PDB entry 9CM7 | electron microscopy, 3.29 A resolution | chains B and N of the 5 polymer chains in the assembly

Chain B:
Protein: Guanine nucleotide-binding protein G(I)/G(S)/G(T) subunit beta-1
Organism: Homo sapiens
Reference sequence: P62873 (GBB1_HUMAN); residues 2-340 here = UniProt positions 2-340
Sequence (376 residues; row label = number of the first residue in the row; numbers below 1 keep their minus sign (Met-9 is residue -9)):
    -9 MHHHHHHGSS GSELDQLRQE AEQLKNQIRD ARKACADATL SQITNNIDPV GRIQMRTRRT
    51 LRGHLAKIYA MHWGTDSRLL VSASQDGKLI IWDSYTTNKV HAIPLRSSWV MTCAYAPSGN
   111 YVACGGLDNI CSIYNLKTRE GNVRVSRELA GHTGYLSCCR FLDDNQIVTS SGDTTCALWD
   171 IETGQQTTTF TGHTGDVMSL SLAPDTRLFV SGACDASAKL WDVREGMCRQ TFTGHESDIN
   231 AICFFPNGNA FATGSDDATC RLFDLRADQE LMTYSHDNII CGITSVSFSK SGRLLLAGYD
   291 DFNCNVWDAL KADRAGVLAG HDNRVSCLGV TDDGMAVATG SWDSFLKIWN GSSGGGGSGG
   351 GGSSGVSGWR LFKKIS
Not modelled in the structure: -9 to 3, 344-366
Sequence notes: initiating methionine (-9); expression tag (-8 to 1, 341-366)
UniProt features mapped onto this chain:
  - modified residue: Ser2 (N-acetylserine), His266 (Phosphohistidine)
  - natural variant: Leu30 (L30F: In MRD42; uncertain significance), Arg52 (R52G: In MRD42), Gly64 (G64V: In MRD42), Asp76 (D76E: In MRD42; D76G: In MRD42), Gly77 (G77S: In MRD42), Lys78 (K78R: In MRD42), Ile80 (I80N: In MRD42; I80T: In MRD42), His91 (H91R: In MRD42; uncertain significance), Ala92 (A92T: In MRD42), Pro94 (P94S: In MRD42), Leu95 (L95P: In MRD42), Arg96 (R96L: In MRD42), 5 further natural variant entries in UniProt

Chain N:
Protein: scFv16
Organism: Mus musculus
Notes: antibody fragment or engineered binder
Sequence (266 residues; each row starts with the number of its first residue):
     2 VQLVESGGGL VQPGGSRKLS CSASGFAFSS FGMHWVRQAP EKGLEWVAYI SSGSGTIYYA
    62 DTVKGRFTIS RDDPKNTLFL QMTSLRSEDT AMYYCVRSIY YYGSSPFDFW GQGTTLTVSA
   122 GGGGSGGGGS GGGGSADIVM TQATSSVPVT PGESVSISCR SSKSLLHSNG NTYLYWFLQR
   182 PGQSPQLLIY RMSNLASGVP DRFSGSGSGT AFTLTISRLE AEDVGVYYCM QHLEYPLTFG
   242 AGTKLELLEE NLYFQGASHH HHHHHH
Not modelled in the structure: 120-136, 249-267
Disulfides: Cys22-Cys96, Cys160-Cys230

Interface between chain B and chain N:
Pairs across the interface (11):
  Asp66(B) - Tyr103(N)
  Arg68(B) - Tyr103(N)
  Leu69(B) - Tyr103(N)  hydrophobic
  Val90(B) - Tyr102(N)  hydrophobic
  His91(B) - Tyr102(N)
  Arg129(B) - Arg98(N)  hydrogen bond (backbone-side chain)
  Glu130(B) - Gly26(N)
  Glu130(B) - Phe27(N)
  Glu130(B) - Ala28(N)  hydrogen bond (backbone-backbone)
  Glu130(B) - Phe32(N)
  Gly131(B) - Phe32(N)
Interface residues without a listed pair, chain B (10 interface residues in all): Asp83, Asn132
Interface residues without a listed pair, chain N (9 interface residues in all): Val2, Ile100

In short:
Chain B and chain N form an interface of 10 and 9 residues respectively, with 2 hydrogen bonds. Polar pairs
include Arg129(B)-Arg98(N) and Glu130(B)-Ala28(N).
Here chain B is Guanine nucleotide-binding protein G(I)/G(S)/G(T) subunit beta-1 (Homo sapiens) and chain N is
scFv16 (Mus musculus). Entry 9CM7 (Cryo-EM structure of Gi-coupled FFA2 in complex with TUG-1375 and AZ-1729)
was determined by electron microscopy, deposited together with 9CLW, 9CM3 and 9NS9.
